PDB entry 3IIK | X-ray diffraction, 1.95 A resolution | chain A

# Chain A
Name: Coilin-interacting nuclear ATPase protein
Source organism: Homo sapiens
Notes: EC 2.7.4.3
UniProt: Q5F2S9 (Q5F2S9_HUMAN); residues 1-172 here = UniProt positions 1-172
Amino-acid sequence (180 residues; numbered -7 to 172; the number before each row is that of its first residue; numbers below 1 keep their minus sign (Gly-7 is residue -7)):
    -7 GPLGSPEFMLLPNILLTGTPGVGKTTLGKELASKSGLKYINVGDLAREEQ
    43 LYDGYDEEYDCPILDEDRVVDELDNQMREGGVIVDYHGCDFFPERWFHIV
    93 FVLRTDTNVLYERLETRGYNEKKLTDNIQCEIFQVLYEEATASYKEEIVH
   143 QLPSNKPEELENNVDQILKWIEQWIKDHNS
Unresolved in the structure: -7 to -3
Differences from the reference sequence: expression tag (-7 to 0)
What the authors report for this chain:
  - binding site for sulfate ion: Arg39, His79
  - catalytic residues: Lys16, His79 (proposed by the authors, not directly observed)
  - mutagenesis - H79G: decreased catalytic activity on AK enzymatic efficiency
  - mutagenesis - H79G: decreased catalytic activity on ATPase efficiency
  - mutagenesis - H79G: decreased growth

# Overview
The paper reports catalytic residues Lys16 and His79; H79G reduces catalytic activity on AK enzymatic
efficiency.
Chain A is Coilin-interacting nuclear ATPase protein (Homo sapiens); the structure, The structure of
hCINAP-SO4 complex at 1.95 angstroms resolution, was determined by X-ray diffraction (same publication as
3IIJ, 3IIL and 3IIM).
